PDB entry 2WWH | X-ray diffraction, 2.70 A resolution | chains B and C

== Chain B (and C) ==
Molecule: Thymidilate kinase, putative
From: Plasmodium falciparum
Notes: EC 2.7.4.9; chain C of this document is another copy of the same molecule, construct and numbering; everything in this record applies to it too
Reference sequence: Q8I4S1 (Q8I4S1_PLAF7); residues 1-210 here = UniProt positions 1-210
Sequence (212 residues; each row starts with the number of its first residue; note: 1 number in that range is skipped by the numbering (no residue carries it; nothing is unmodelled there); numbers below 1 keep their minus sign (Ser-2 is residue -2)):
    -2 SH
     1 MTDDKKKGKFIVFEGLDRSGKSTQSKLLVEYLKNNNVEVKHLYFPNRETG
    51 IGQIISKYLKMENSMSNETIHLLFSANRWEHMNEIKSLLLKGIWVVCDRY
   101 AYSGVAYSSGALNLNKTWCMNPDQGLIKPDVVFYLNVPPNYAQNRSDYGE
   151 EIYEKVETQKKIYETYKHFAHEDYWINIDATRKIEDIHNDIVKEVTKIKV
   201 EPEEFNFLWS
Not modelled in the structure: -2 to -1
UniProt features mapped onto this chain:
  - region: Gln143 to Lys155 (LID)
  - binding site (dGMP): Asp17, Phe74, Arg78, Arg99, Tyr107, Ser108, Tyr153
  - binding site (dTMP): Asp17, Arg47, Phe74, Arg78, Arg99, Tyr107
  - binding site (ATP): Arg18, Ser19, Gly20, Lys21, Ser22, Thr23, Arg182
  - mutagenesis: Tyr43 (Y43R/L: No defect in catalytic activity), Phe74 (F74A: Loss of thymidylate and guanylate kinase activities), Tyr107 (Y107F: 4 to 5-fold decrease in affinity for dTMP and dGMP. 6-fold decrease in catalytic efficiency with dTMP as substrate. 65-fold decrease in catalytic efficiency with dGMP as substrate), Ser108 (S108A: No defect in thymidylate kinase activity. 1.3-fold reduction in affinity for dGMP; S108T: No defect in thymidylate kinase activity. 2.1-fold reduction in affinity for dGMP), Ala111 (A111K: 8-fold decrease in affinity for dTMP. 4-fold decrease in affinity for dGMP ...), Tyr153 (Y153F: 2.5-fold reduction in affinity for dTMP. 2.6-fold reduction in affinity for dGMP)
Metal / ion sites: Na+: Ser22, Asp98 (together with AP5dT)
Small-molecule neighbours: AP5dT (T5A; P1-(5'-adenosyl)P5-(5'-thymidyl)pentaphosphate): Leu16, Asp17, Arg18, Ser19, Gly20, Lys21, Ser22, Thr23, Phe44, Pro45, Arg47, Leu59, Phe74, Arg78, Asp98, Arg99, Tyr100, Ser103, Gly104, Tyr107, Tyr141, Arg145, Glu151, Tyr153, Glu154, Ala180, Arg182, Lys183, Ile184, Ile187
What the authors report for this chain:
  - mutagenesis - Y43K, Y43L, S108T: unchanged catalytic activity (citing earlier work)
  - mutagenesis - A111K: decreased catalytic activity

== Interface between chain B and chain C ==
Pairs across the interface (31):
  Gly50(B) - Ile54(C)
  Ile51(B) - Ile54(C)
  Ile51(B) - Thr69(C)
  Ile51(B) - Leu73(C)  hydrophobic
  Ile54(B) - Gly50(C)
  Ser66(B) - Trp79(C)  hydrogen bond (side chain-backbone)
  Ser66(B) - Asn83(C)
  Glu68(B) - Trp79(C)
  Thr69(B) - Ile51(C)
  Thr69(B) - Ala76(C)
  Thr69(B) - Trp79(C)
  Thr69(B) - Glu80(C)  hydrogen bond (side chain-backbone)
  Leu72(B) - Trp79(C)
  Leu73(B) - Ile51(C)  hydrophobic
  Leu73(B) - Leu73(C)  hydrophobic
  Ser75(B) - Leu72(C)
  Ala76(B) - Thr69(C)
  Trp79(B) - Ser66(C)
  Trp79(B) - Glu68(C)
  Trp79(B) - Thr69(C)
  Trp79(B) - Leu72(C)
  Trp79(B) - Trp118(C)  hydrophobic
  Glu80(B) - Thr69(C)  hydrogen bond (backbone-side chain)
  Trp118(B) - Asn121(C)
  Trp118(B) - Pro122(C)
  Trp118(B) - Gln124(C)  hydrogen bond (side chain-backbone)
  Asn121(B) - Trp118(C)  hydrogen bond (backbone-side chain)
  Asn121(B) - Asn121(C)  hydrogen bond
  Pro122(B) - Leu72(C)  hydrophobic
  Pro122(B) - Trp118(C)
  Gln124(B) - Trp118(C)  hydrogen bond (backbone-side chain)
Also at the interface, not in a pair above, chain B (17 interface residues in all): Asn83
Also at the interface, not in a pair above, chain C (18 interface residues in all): Met65, Ser75

== Overview ==
17 residues of chain B and 18 residues of chain C are in contact; the contacts include 7 hydrogen bonds. Polar
pairs include Ser66(B)-Trp79(C), Thr69(B)-Glu80(C) and Trp118(B)-Gln124(C). Ligands of chain B: AP5dT. From
the paper: A111K of chain B reduces catalytic activity; Y43K, Y43L and S108T of chain B leave catalytic
activity unchanged.
Both chains are Thymidilate kinase, putative (Plasmodium falciparum). Entry 2WWH (Plasmodium falciparum
thymidylate kinase in complex with AP5dT) was determined by X-ray diffraction together with 2WWF, 2WWG and
2WWI from the same study.
